Entry 7PC8 (X-ray diffraction, 2.50 A resolution); this record covers chains A and C.

Chain A:
Protein: Gamma-1-syntrophin, Annexin A2
Source organism: Homo sapiens
Reference sequence: chimeric construct of Q9NSN8, P07355: residues 54-143 from Q9NSN8 (SNTG1_HUMAN) positions 54-143 (same numbers); residues 145-462 from P07355 positions 22-339 (UniProt number = residue number - 123)
Amino-acid sequence (414 residues; row label = number of the first residue in the row):
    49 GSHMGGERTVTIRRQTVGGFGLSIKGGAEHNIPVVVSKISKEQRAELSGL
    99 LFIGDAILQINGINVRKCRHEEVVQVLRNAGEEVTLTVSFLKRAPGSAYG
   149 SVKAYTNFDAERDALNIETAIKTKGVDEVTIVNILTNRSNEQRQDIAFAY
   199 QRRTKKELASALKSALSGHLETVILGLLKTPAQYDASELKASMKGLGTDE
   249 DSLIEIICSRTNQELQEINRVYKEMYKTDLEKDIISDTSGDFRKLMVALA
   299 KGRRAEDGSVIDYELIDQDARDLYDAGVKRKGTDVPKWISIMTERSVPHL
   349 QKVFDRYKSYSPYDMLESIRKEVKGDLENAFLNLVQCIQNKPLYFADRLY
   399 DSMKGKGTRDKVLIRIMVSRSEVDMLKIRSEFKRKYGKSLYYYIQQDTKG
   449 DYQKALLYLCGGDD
Unresolved in the structure: 49
Differences from the reference sequence: expression tag (49-53); linker (144); conflict Glu189 (Ala66 in P07355)
UniProt features mapped onto this chain:
  - modified residue: Tyr147 (Phosphotyrosine), Ser149 (Phosphoserine), Lys172 (N6-acetyllysine), Lys275 (N6-acetyllysine), Ser307 (Phosphoserine), Tyr322 (Phosphotyrosine), Lys350 (N6-acetyllysine)
  - cross-link: Lys172 (Glycyl lysine isopeptide (Lys-Gly) (interchain with G-Cter in SUMO1))
Metal / ion sites: Ca2+ site 1: Gly173, Glu176; Ca2+ site 2: Lys211, Leu214, Glu219; Ca2+ site 3: Gly243, Gly245, Asp285; Ca2+ site 4: Gly325, Arg328, Gly330, Glu370; Ca2+ site 5: Ser357, Met401, Gly403, Gly405, Asp445

Chain C:
Protein: Ribosomal protein S6 kinase alpha-1
Notes: EC 2.7.11.1
Reference sequence: Q15418 (KS6A1_HUMAN); residues 180-189 here correspond to UniProt positions 726-735 (UniProt number = residue number + 546)
Amino-acid sequence (10 residues; numbered 180 to 189; the number before each row is that of its first residue):
   180 RVRKLPETTL
Unresolved in the structure: 180-181
Differences from the reference sequence: conflict Glu186 (Ser732 in Q15418)

Chain A / chain C interface:
Residue-residue contacts (32):
  Gly67(A) with Leu189(C)
  Phe68(A) with Leu189(C), hydrogen bond (backbone-backbone)
  Gly69(A) with Leu189(C), hydrogen bond (backbone-backbone)
  Leu70(A) with Thr188(C); Leu189(C), hydrogen bond (backbone-backbone)
  Ser71(A) with Glu186(C); Thr187(C); Thr188(C), hydrogen bond
  Ile72(A) with Pro185(C); Glu186(C); Thr187(C), hydrogen bond (backbone-backbone); Leu189(C), hydrophobic
  Lys73(A) with Arg182(C); Lys183(C); Leu184(C); Pro185(C); Glu186(C)
  His78(A) with Pro185(C)
  Ser85(A) with Glu186(C), hydrogen bond
  His118(A) with Pro185(C); Thr187(C), hydrogen bond
  Glu119(A) with Thr187(C)
  Val122(A) with Thr187(C); Leu189(C)
  Leu125(A) with Leu189(C), hydrophobic
  Arg126(A) with Thr187(C); Thr188(C), hydrogen bond (side chain-backbone); Leu189(C)
  Arg141(A) with Arg182(C)
  Glu189(A) with Arg182(C), salt bridge
  Asp193(A) with Arg182(C), salt bridge; Lys183(C), salt bridge
Other interface residues (no listed pair), chain A (19 interface residues in all): Gly74, Ile80

Overview:
19 residues of chain A face 8 of chain C across their interface, with 8 hydrogen bonds and 3 salt bridges.
Among the polar pairs are Glu189(A)-Arg182(C), Asp193(A)-Arg182(C) and Asp193(A)-Lys183(C). Gly173(A) and
Glu176(A) form the Ca2+ site 1.
Here chain A is Gamma-1-syntrophin, Annexin A2 (Homo sapiens) and chain C is Ribosomal protein S6 kinase
alpha-1. Entry 7PC8 (The PDZ domain of SNTG1 complexed with the phosphomimetic mutant PDZ-binding motif of
RSK1) was determined by X-ray diffraction, deposited together with 7PC3, 7PC4, 7PC5, 7PC7, 7QQL and 7QQN.
